4XMN - chains B and F of the 7 polymer chains in the assembly; structure by X-ray diffraction, 7.60 A resolution (low resolution: residue-level contacts below are approximate; hydrogen-bond / salt-bridge calls are withheld).

[Chain B]
Molecule: Nucleoporin NUP145
From: Saccharomyces cerevisiae
Notes: EC 3.4.21.-
UniProtKB: P49687 (NU145_YEAST); residues 75-712 here correspond to UniProt positions 680-1317 (UniProt number = residue number + 605)
Sequence (652 residues; numbered 61 to 712; the number before each row is that of its first residue):
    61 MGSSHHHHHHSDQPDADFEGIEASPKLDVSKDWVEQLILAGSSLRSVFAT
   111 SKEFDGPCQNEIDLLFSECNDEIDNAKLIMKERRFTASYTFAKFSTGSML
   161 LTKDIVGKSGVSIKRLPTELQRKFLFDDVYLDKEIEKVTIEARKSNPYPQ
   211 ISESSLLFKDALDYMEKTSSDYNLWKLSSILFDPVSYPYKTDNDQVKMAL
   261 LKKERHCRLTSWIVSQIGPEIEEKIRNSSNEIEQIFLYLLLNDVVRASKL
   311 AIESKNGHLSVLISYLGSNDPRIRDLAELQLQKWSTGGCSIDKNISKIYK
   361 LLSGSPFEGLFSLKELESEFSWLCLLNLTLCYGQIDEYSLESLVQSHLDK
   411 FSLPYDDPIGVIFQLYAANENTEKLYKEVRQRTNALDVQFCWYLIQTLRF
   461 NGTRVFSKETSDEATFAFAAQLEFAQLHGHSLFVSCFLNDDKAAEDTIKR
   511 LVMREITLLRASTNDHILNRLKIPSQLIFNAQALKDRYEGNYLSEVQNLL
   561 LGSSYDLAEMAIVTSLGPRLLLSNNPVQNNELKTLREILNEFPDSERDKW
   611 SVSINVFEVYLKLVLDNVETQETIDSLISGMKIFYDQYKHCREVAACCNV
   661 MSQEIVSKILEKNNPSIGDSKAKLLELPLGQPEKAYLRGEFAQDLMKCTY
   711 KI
Disordered / not traced: 61-148, 551-553, 561-565, 577-586, 603-611, 625-630, 646-653, 674-680, 690-702
Construct notes: initiating methionine (61); expression tag (62-74)
Modified positions: Mse61, Mse140 (selenomethionine); Mse159, Mse225, Mse258, Mse513, Mse570, Mse641, Mse661, Mse706 (selenomethionine; parent Met)
Curated features (UniProtKB/Swiss-Prot):
  - modified residue: Ser84 (Phosphoserine), Thr146 (Phosphothreonine)

[Chain F]
Molecule: Nucleoporin NUP84
From: Saccharomyces cerevisiae (strain ATCC 204508 / S288c)
UniProtKB: P52891 (NUP84_YEAST); residues 2-451 here = UniProt positions 2-451
Sequence (454 residues; numbered -2 to 451; the number before each row is that of its first residue; numbers below 1 keep their minus sign (Gly-2 is residue -2)):
    -2 GPHMELSPTYQTERFTKFSDTLKEFKIEQNNEQNPIDPFNIIREFRSAAG
    48 QLALDLANSGDESNVISSKDWELEARFWHLVELLLVFRNADLDLDEMELH
    98 PYNSRGLFEKKLMQDNKQLYQIWIVMVWLKENTYVMERPKNVPTSKWLNS
   148 ITSGGLKSCDLDFPLRENTNVLDVKDKEEDHIFFKYIYELILAGAIDEAL
   198 EEAKLSDNISICMILCGIQEYLNPVIDTQIANEFNTQQGIKKHSLWRRTV
   248 YSLSQQAGLDPYERAIYSYLSGAIPNQEVLQYSDWESDLHIHLNQILQTE
   298 IENYLLENNQVGTDELILPLPSHALTVQEVLNRVASRHPSESEHPIRVLM
   348 ASVILDSLPSVIHSSVEMLLDVVKGTEASNDIIDKPYLLRIVTHLAICLD
   398 IINPGSVEEVDKSKLITTYISLLKLQGLYENIPIYATFLNESDCLEACSF
   448 ILSS
Disordered / not traced: -2 to 6, 27-33, 368-377, 443-451
Construct notes: expression tag (-2 to 1)
Modified positions: Mse1 (selenomethionine); Mse94, Mse110, Mse123, Mse133, Mse210, Mse347, Mse365 (selenomethionine; parent Met)

[Interface between chain B and chain F]
Residue-residue contacts (83; chain B residue first):
  Tyr247(B) with Tyr99(F)
  Lys250(B) with Tyr99(F)
  Thr251(B) with Tyr99(F)
  Asp252(B) with His97(F); Tyr99(F)
  Asn253(B) with Thr225(F)
  Val256(B) with Tyr99(F); Val222(F); Ile223(F); Thr225(F)
  Ala259(B) with Val222(F); Ile223(F)
  Leu260(B) with Tyr99(F); Ile223(F)
  Lys263(B) with Lys238(F)
  Val305(B) with Asp311(F); Ile314(F)
  Lys309(B) with Ile314(F)
  Ile312(B) with Ser249(F)
  Lys315(B) with Leu162(F); Arg163(F); Gln253(F); Ala254(F)
  Asn316(B) with Asp159(F); Arg163(F)
  Gly317(B) with Asp159(F); Leu250(F)
  His318(B) with Leu158(F); Asp159(F); Leu250(F); Glu260(F); Tyr264(F)
  Leu319(B) with Asp159(F)
  Ser320(B) with Thr246(F)
  Val321(B) with Ile211(F); Trp243(F); Thr246(F); Leu250(F)
  Leu322(B) with Mse210(F)
  Ser324(B) with Leu242(F); Trp243(F)
  Tyr325(B) with Mse210(F); Ile211(F); Gly214(F); Ile237(F); Trp243(F)
  Gly327(B) with Lys238(F)
  Ser328(B) with Gly236(F); Ile237(F); Lys238(F)
  Asn329(B) with Gln234(F)
  Asp330(B) with Gln235(F); Gly236(F)
  Pro331(B) with Thr233(F); Gln234(F)
  Arg332(B) with Cys213(F); Gln216(F); Gln235(F); Gly236(F)
  Ile333(B) with Mse210(F); Cys213(F)
  Leu336(B) with Ile206(F); Mse210(F); Cys213(F)
  Ala337(B) with Mse210(F)
  Gln340(B) with Ile206(F); Ser207(F)
  Lys343(B) with Asp204(F); Ile206(F)
  Cys349(B) with Leu153(F)
  Ser350(B) with Lys154(F); Ser155(F); Cys156(F)
  Ile351(B) with Ser155(F)
  Asp352(B) with Ser155(F)
  Ile355(B) with Asp157(F); Arg163(F)
  Tyr359(B) with Ser207(F); Mse210(F)
  Asp396(B) with Tyr218(F); Asn220(F); Gln234(F)
  Glu397(B) with Gln234(F)
Other interface residues (no listed pair), chain B (50 interface residues in all): Gln255, Ile292, Val304, Ser308, Ser314, Leu326, Arg334, Leu339, Trp344
Other interface residues (no listed pair), chain F (46 interface residues in all): Ile148, Cys209, Lys239, Val247, Leu256

[Summary]
50 residues of chain B face 46 of chain F across their interface.
Chain B is Nucleoporin NUP145 (Saccharomyces cerevisiae) and chain F is Nucleoporin NUP84 (Saccharomyces
cerevisiae (strain ATCC 204508 / S288c)); the structure, Structure of the yeast coat nucleoporin complex,
space group P212121, was determined by X-ray diffraction, deposited together with 4XMM.
